Entry 3WN5 (X-ray diffraction, 2.78 A resolution); this record covers chains A and B of the 3 polymer chains in the assembly.

# Chain A
Protein: Ig gamma-1 chain C region
Source organism: Homo sapiens
UniProt: P01857 (IGHG1_HUMAN); residues 216-445 here correspond to UniProt positions 99-328 (UniProt number = residue number - 117)
Chain sequence (230 residues; numbered 216 to 445; the number before each row is that of its first residue):
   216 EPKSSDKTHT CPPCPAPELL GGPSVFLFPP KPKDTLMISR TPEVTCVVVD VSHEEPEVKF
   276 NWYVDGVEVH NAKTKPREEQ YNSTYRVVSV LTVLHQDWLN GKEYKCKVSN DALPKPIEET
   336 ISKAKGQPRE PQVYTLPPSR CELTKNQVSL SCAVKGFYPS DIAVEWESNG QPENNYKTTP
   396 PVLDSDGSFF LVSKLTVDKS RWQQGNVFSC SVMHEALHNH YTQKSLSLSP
Disordered / not traced: 216-232, 445
Sequence notes: engineered mutation Ser220 (Cys103 in P01857), Glu270 (Asp153 in P01857), Asp326 (Lys209 in P01857), Lys330 (Ala213 in P01857), Glu334 (Lys217 in P01857), Cys356 (Asp239 in P01857), Ser366 (Thr249 in P01857), Ala368 (Leu251 in P01857), Val407 (Tyr290 in P01857)
Disulfide bonds: Cys261-Cys321, Cys367-Cys425
Covalent attachments: glycan linked to Asn297
Curated features (UniProtKB/Swiss-Prot):
  - region: Glu216 to Ser219, Asp221 to Pro227 (Hinge)
  - glycosylation: Asn297 (N-linked (GlcNAc...) (complex) asparagine)

# Chain B
Protein: Ig gamma-1 chain C region
Source organism: Homo sapiens
UniProt: P01857 (IGHG1_HUMAN); residues 216-445 here correspond to UniProt positions 99-328 (UniProt number = residue number - 117)
Chain sequence (230 residues; each row starts with the number of its first residue):
   216 EPKSSDKTHT CPPCPAPEYY WGPMVFLFPP KPKDTLMISR TPEVTCVVVD VSDEDPEVKF
   276 NWYVDGVEVH NAKTKPREEQ YNATYRVVSV LTVLHQDWLN GKEYKCKVSN KDLPAPIEKT
   336 ISKAKGQPRE PQVCTLPPSR DELTKNQVSL WCLVKGFYPS DIAVEWESNG QPENNYKTTP
   396 PVLDSDGSFF LYSKLTVDKS RWQQGNVFSC SVMHEALHNH YTQKSLSLSP
Disordered / not traced: 216-234, 445
Sequence notes: engineered mutation Ser220 (Cys103 in P01857), Tyr234 (Leu117 in P01857), Tyr235 (Leu118 in P01857), Trp236 (Gly119 in P01857), Met239 (Ser122 in P01857), Asp268 (His151 in P01857), Ala298 (Ser181 in P01857), Asp327 (Ala210 in P01857), Cys349 (Tyr232 in P01857), Trp366 (Thr249 in P01857)
Disulfide bonds: Cys261-Cys321, Cys367-Cys425
Covalent attachments: glycan linked to Asn297
Curated features (UniProtKB/Swiss-Prot):
  - region: Glu216 to Ser219, Asp221 to Pro227 (Hinge)
  - glycosylation: Asn297 (N-linked (GlcNAc...) (complex) asparagine)

# Chain A / chain B interface
Disulfides between the chains: Cys356(A)-Cys349(B)
Contacting residue pairs (48):
  Tyr349(A) with Ser354(B); Asp356(B); Glu357(B); Lys360(B)
  Thr350(A) with Ser354(B)
  Leu351(A) with Pro352(B); Ser354(B); Trp366(B)
  Pro352(A) with Leu351(B)
  Ser354(A) with Cys349(B); Thr350(B), hydrogen bond (side chain-backbone); Leu351(B)
  Arg355(A) with Thr350(B), hydrogen bond; Ser440(B); Leu441(B)
  Cys356(A) with Val348(B); Cys349(B), disulfide
  Glu357(A) with Lys370(B), salt bridge
  Lys360(A) with Gln347(B), hydrogen bond
  Ser364(A) with Leu368(B); Lys370(B)
  Ser366(A) with Leu351(B); Tyr407(B), hydrogen bond
  Ala368(A) with Trp366(B), hydrophobic
  Lys370(A) with Glu357(B), salt bridge; Lys409(B)
  Asn390(A) with Ser400(B)
  Lys392(A) with Leu398(B); Asp399(B); Ser400(B); Phe405(B)
  Thr394(A) with Thr394(B); Val397(B); Phe405(B)
  Pro395(A) with Val397(B)
  Val397(A) with Thr394(B); Pro395(B)
  Leu398(A) with Lys392(B)
  Asp399(A) with Lys392(B); Lys409(B), salt bridge
  Ser400(A) with Lys392(B)
  Phe405(A) with Lys392(B)
  Val407(A) with Trp366(B), hydrophobic; Tyr407(B)
  Lys409(A) with Leu368(B); Asp399(B), salt bridge; Phe405(B); Tyr407(B)
Other interface residues (no listed pair), chain A (26 interface residues in all): Pro353, Thr393
Other interface residues (no listed pair), chain B (29 interface residues in all): Pro353, Ser364, Asn390, Thr393

# Summary
Chain A and chain B form an interface of 26 and 29 residues respectively; the contacts include 1 disulfide
bond, 4 hydrogen bonds and 4 salt bridges. Polar contacts include Glu357(A)-Lys370(B), Lys370(A)-Glu357(B) and
Asp399(A)-Lys409(B).
Here chain A is Ig gamma-1 chain C region and chain B is Ig gamma-1 chain C region, both from Homo sapiens.
Entry 3WN5 (Crystal structure of asymmetrically engineered Fc variant in complex with FcgRIIIa) was determined
by X-ray diffraction.
